7AHI - chains 1A and 1F of the 153 polymer chains in the assembly; structure by electron microscopy, 3.30 A resolution.

# Chain 1A
Molecule: Surface presentation of antigens protein SpaP
From: Salmonella enterica subsp. enterica serovar Typhimurium str. LT2
Reference sequence: P40700 (SPAP_SALTY); residues 1-224 here = UniProt positions 1-224
Amino-acid sequence (224 residues; numbered 1 to 224; the number before each row is that of its first residue):
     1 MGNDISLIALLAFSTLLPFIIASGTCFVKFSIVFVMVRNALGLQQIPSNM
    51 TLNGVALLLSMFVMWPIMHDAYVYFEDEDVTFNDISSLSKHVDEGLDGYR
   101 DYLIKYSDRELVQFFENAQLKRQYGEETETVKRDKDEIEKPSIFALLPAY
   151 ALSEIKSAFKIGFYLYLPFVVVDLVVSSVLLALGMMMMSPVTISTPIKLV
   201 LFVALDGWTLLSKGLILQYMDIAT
Unresolved in the structure: 224
Small-molecule neighbours:
  - 1,2-diacyl-glycerol-3-sn-phosphate (3PH), molecule 1: Ile5, Ala9, Ala12, Phe13, Leu16
  - 1,2-diacyl-glycerol-3-sn-phosphate (3PH), molecule 2: Ser6, Ala9, Leu10, Leu17, Ile20, Ile21, Thr25, Met61, Met64, Met68, Ala71, Tyr72, Phe75, Glu76, Val92, Leu96, Tyr99

# Chain 1F
Molecule: Surface presentation of antigens protein SpaR
From: Salmonella enterica subsp. enterica serovar Typhimurium str. LT2
Reference sequence: P40701 (SPAR_SALTY); residues 1-263 here = UniProt positions 1-263
Amino-acid sequence (263 residues; numbered 1 to 263; the number before each row is that of its first residue):
     1 MFYALYFEIHHLVASAALGFARVAPIFFFLPFLNSGVLSGAPRNAIIILV
    51 ALGVWPHALNEAPPFLSVAMIPLVLQEAAVGVMLGCLLSWPFWVMHALGC
   101 IIDNQRGATLSSSIDPANGIDTSEMANFLNMFAAVVYLQNGGLVTMVDVL
   151 NKSYQLCDPMNECTPSLPPLLTFINQVAQNALVLASPVVLVLLLSEVFLG
   201 LLSRFAPQMNAFAISLTVKSGIAVLIMLLYFSPVLPDNVLRLSFQATGLS
   251 SWFYERGATHVLE
Unresolved in the structure: 258-263
Small-molecule neighbours: 1,2-diacyl-glycerol-3-sn-phosphate (3PH): Phe2, Leu5, Ile9, Leu12, Leu52
What the authors report for this chain:
  - conformationally variable residues (side-chain flip): Ile114

# Interface between chain 1A and chain 1F
Residue-residue contacts (40; chain 1A residue first):
  Leu10(1A) - Ile71(1F)  hydrophobic
  Phe13(1A) - Ile71(1F)  hydrophobic
  Leu43(1A) - Asn104(1F)
  Gln45(1A) - Cys100(1F)
  Gln45(1A) - Asp121(1F)
  Ile46(1A) - Ala97(1F)
  Ile46(1A) - Cys100(1F)  hydrophobic
  Ile46(1A) - Ile101(1F)  hydrophobic
  Ser48(1A) - Ile120(1F)
  Met50(1A) - Phe28(1F)  hydrophobic
  Met50(1A) - Phe29(1F)  hydrophobic
  Met50(1A) - Asn118(1F)
  Thr51(1A) - Trp93(1F)
  Val55(1A) - Ile174(1F)  hydrophobic
  Leu58(1A) - Ala79(1F)
  Phe62(1A) - Pro165(1F)
  Trp65(1A) - Pro72(1F)  hydrogen bond (side chain-backbone)
  Met68(1A) - Ile71(1F)  hydrophobic
  Met68(1A) - Leu75(1F)  hydrophobic
  Tyr72(1A) - Ile71(1F)
  Glu76(1A) - Ala69(1F)
  Leu183(1A) - Arg204(1F)
  Met185(1A) - Val197(1F)  hydrophobic
  Met185(1A) - Gly200(1F)
  Met188(1A) - Glu196(1F)
  Thr192(1A) - Gln105(1F)
  Thr192(1A) - Leu193(1F)
  Thr192(1A) - Glu196(1F)
  Ile193(1A) - Leu193(1F)  hydrophobic
  Pro196(1A) - Gln105(1F)
  Val203(1A) - Asn175(1F)
  Val203(1A) - Leu182(1F)  hydrophobic
  Asp206(1A) - Asn175(1F)  hydrogen bond
  Trp208(1A) - Asn175(1F)
  Thr209(1A) - Leu171(1F)
  Thr209(1A) - Asn175(1F)
  Ser212(1A) - Leu171(1F)
  Lys213(1A) - Leu171(1F)
  Ile216(1A) - Leu171(1F)  hydrophobic
  Ile222(1A) - Leu167(1F)  hydrophobic
Other interface residues (no listed pair), chain 1A (40 interface residues in all): Leu17, Pro47, Leu59, Met61, His69, Gly184, Ser189, Thr195, Leu199, Val200, Met220
Other interface residues (no listed pair), chain 1F (39 interface residues in all): Gln76, Val82, Met83, Leu170, Thr172, Ala178, Gln179, Val189, Leu201, Phe212, Lys219, Arg256

# Overview
40 residues of chain 1A and 39 residues of chain 1F are in contact, with 2 hydrogen bonds. Among the polar
pairs are Trp65(1A)-Pro72(1F) and Asp206(1A)-Asn175(1F). Bound to chain 1A:
1,2-diacyl-glycerol-3-sn-phosphate. Ligands of chain 1F: 1,2-diacyl-glycerol-3-sn-phosphate. The paper reports
conformational variability at Ile114(1F).
Chain 1A is Surface presentation of antigens protein SpaP and chain 1F is Surface presentation of antigens
protein SpaR, both from Salmonella enterica subsp. enterica serovar Typhimurium str. LT2; the structure,
Substrate-engaged type 3 secretion system needle complex from Salmonella enterica typhimurium - SpaR state 2,
was determined by electron microscopy, deposited together with 7AGX and 7AH9.
